Entry 6Z6B (X-ray diffraction, 3.96 A resolution); this record covers chains BBB and EEE of the 4 polymer chains in the assembly.

# Chain BBB
Molecule: 10-nt RNA strand
Sequence (10 nucleotides; row label = number of the first residue in the row; numbers below 1 keep their minus sign (A-1 is residue -1)):
    -1 AGUAGUGUGC

# Chain EEE
Name: RNA-directed RNA polymerase L
Source organism: Bunyavirus La Crosse
Notes: EC 2.7.7.48, 3.1.-.-
Reference sequence: A5HC98 (L_BUNLC); residues 1-2263 here = UniProt positions 1-2263
Sequence (2285 residues; row label = number of the first residue in the row; numbers below 1 keep their minus sign (Met-21 is residue -21)):
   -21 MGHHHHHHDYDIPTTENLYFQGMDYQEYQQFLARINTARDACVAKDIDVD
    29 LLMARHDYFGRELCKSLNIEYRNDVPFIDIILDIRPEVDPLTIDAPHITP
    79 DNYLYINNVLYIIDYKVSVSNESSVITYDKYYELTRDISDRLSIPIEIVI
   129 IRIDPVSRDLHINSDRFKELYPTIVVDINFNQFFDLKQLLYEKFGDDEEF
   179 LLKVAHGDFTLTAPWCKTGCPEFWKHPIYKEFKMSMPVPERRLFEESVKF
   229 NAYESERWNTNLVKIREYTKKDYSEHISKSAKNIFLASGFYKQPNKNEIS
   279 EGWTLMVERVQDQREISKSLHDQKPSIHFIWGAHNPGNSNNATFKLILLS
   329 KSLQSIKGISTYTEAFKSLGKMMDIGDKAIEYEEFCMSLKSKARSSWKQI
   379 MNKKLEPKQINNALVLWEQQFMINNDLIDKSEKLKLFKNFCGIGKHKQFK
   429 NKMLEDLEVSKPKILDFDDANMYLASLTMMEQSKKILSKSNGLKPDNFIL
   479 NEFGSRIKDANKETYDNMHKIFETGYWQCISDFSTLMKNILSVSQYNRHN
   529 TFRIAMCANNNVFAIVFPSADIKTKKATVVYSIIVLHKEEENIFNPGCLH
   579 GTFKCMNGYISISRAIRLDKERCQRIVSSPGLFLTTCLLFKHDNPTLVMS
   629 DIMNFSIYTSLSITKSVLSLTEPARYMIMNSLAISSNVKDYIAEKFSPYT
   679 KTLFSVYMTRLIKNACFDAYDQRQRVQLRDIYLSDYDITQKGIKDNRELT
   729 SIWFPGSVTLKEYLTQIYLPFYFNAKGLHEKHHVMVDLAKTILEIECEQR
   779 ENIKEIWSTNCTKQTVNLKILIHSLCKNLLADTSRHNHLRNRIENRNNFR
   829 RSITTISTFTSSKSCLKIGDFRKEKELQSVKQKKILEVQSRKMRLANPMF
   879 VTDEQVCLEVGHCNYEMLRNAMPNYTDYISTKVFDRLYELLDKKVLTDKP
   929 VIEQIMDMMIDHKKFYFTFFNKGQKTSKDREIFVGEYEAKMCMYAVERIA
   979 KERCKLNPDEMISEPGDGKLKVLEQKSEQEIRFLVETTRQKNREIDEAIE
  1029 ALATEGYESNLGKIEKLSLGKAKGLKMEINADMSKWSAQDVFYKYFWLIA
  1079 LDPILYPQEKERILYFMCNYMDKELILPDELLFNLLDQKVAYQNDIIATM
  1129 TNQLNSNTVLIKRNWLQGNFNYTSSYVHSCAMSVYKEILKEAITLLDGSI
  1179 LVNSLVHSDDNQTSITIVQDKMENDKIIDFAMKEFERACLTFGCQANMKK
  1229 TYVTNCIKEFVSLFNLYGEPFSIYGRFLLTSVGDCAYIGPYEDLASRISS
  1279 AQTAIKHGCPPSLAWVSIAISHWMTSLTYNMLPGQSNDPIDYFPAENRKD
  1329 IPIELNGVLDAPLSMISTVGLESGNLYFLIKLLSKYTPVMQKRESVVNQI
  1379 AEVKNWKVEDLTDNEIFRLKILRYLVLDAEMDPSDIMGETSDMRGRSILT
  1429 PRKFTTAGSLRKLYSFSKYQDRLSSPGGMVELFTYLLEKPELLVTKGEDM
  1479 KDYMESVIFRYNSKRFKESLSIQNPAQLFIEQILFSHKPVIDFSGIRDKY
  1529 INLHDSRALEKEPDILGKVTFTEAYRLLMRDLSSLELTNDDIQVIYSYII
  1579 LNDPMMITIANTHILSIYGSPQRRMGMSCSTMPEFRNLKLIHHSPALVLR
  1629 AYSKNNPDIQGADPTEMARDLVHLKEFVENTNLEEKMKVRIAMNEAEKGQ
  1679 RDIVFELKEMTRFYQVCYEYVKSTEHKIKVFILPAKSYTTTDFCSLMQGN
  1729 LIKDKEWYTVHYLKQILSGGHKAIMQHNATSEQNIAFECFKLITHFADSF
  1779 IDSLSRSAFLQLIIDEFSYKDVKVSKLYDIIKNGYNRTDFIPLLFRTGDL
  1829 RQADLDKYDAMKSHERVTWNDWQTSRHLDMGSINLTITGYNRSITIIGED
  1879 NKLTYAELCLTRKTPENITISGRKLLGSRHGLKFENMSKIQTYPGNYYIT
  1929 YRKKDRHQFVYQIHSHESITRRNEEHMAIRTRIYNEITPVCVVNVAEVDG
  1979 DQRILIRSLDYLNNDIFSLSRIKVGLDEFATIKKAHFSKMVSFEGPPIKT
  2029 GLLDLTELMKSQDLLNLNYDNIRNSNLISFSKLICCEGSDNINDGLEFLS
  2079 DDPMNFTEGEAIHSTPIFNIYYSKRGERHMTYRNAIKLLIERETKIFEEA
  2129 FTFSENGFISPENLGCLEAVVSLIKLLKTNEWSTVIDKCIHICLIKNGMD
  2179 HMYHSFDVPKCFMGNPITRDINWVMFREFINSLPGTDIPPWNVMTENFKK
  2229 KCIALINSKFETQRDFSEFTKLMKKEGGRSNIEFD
Disordered / not traced: -21 to -1, 425-437, 549-554, 879-891, 1032-1036, 1408-1422, 1531-1543, 1615-1621, 1637-1642, 1753-1755, 1841-1980, 2252-2263
Sequence notes: initiating methionine (-21); expression tag (-20 to 0)
Curated features (UniProtKB/Swiss-Prot):
  - binding site (Mn(2+)): His34, Asp52, Asp79, Asp92, Tyr93
  - binding site (Mg(2+)): Asp1188
  - binding site (Zn(2+)): Cys2064, His2169, Asp2178, His2182
  - mutagenesis: His34 (H34A: Complete loss of nuclease activity), Asp52 (D52A: Complete loss of nuclease activity), Asp79 (D79A: Complete loss of nuclease activity), Asp92 (D92A: Complete loss of nuclease activity), Lys94 (K94A: Complete loss of nuclease activity)
Metal / ion sites: Zn2+: Cys2064, His2169, Asp2178
What the authors report for this chain:
  - Zn2+ coordination: Cys2064, His2169, Asp2178, His2182

# Interface between chain BBB and chain EEE
Residue-residue contacts (51; chain BBB residue first):
  A-1(BBB) with Asn417(EEE), sugar contact; Phe418(EEE), sugar contact; Cys419(EEE), base contact; Gly420(EEE), base contact; Lys423(EEE), salt bridge to the phosphate; Arg592(EEE), sugar contact; Ala593(EEE), hydrogen bond to the sugar; Arg595(EEE), hydrogen bond to the base
  G0(BBB) with Lys302(EEE), salt bridge to the phosphate; Arg592(EEE), salt bridge to the phosphate; Ala593(EEE), sugar contact; Ile594(EEE), sugar contact; Arg595(EEE), hydrogen bond to the sugar
  U1(BBB) with Lys302(EEE), phosphate contact; His306(EEE), salt bridge to the phosphate; Arg595(EEE), sugar contact; Arg600(EEE), hydrogen bond to the phosphate; Thr642(EEE), phosphate contact
  A2(BBB) with Arg600(EEE), salt bridge to the phosphate; Thr642(EEE), phosphate contact; Lys643(EEE), hydrogen bond to the phosphate; Lys679(EEE), salt bridge to the phosphate; His761(EEE), hydrogen bond to the sugar
  G3(BBB) with Lys439(EEE), base contact; Lys441(EEE), base contact; Lys643(EEE), phosphate contact; Tyr677(EEE), hydrogen bond to the base; Lys679(EEE), base contact; His761(EEE), hydrogen bond to the sugar
  U4(BBB) with Asp290(EEE), base contact; Gln291(EEE), sugar contact; Arg292(EEE), salt bridge to the phosphate; Ser438(EEE), sugar contact; Lys439(EEE), hydrogen bond to the base; Pro440(EEE), phosphate contact
  G5(BBB) with Val764(EEE), sugar contact; Lys768(EEE), base contact; Leu1113(EEE), base contact; Tyr1120(EEE), stacking on the base; Asp1123(EEE), hydrogen bond to the base; Ile1125(EEE), base contact
  U6(BBB) with His760(EEE), salt bridge to the phosphate; His761(EEE), salt bridge to the phosphate; Lys1117(EEE), base contact; Val1118(EEE), hydrogen bond to the base; Tyr1120(EEE), hydrogen bond to the base
  G7(BBB) with His424(EEE), salt bridge to the phosphate; Glu758(EEE), base contact; His760(EEE), hydrogen bond to the sugar; Lys1117(EEE), salt bridge to the phosphate
  C8(BBB) with His424(EEE), base contact
Other interface residues (no listed pair), chain EEE (45 interface residues in all): Gln301, Pro303, Leu596, Ile641, Leu756, Asp765, Asn1112, Gln1116, Ala1119, Ile1124

# In short
The interface between chain BBB and chain EEE involves 10 residues on one side and 45 on the other, with 13
hydrogen bonds, 11 salt bridges and 1 aromatic stacking contact. Polar pairs include A-1(BBB)-Arg595(EEE),
G3(BBB)-Tyr677(EEE) and U4(BBB)-Lys439(EEE). From the paper: Zn2+ coordination by Cys2064(EEE), His2169(EEE)
and Asp2178(EEE) among others.
Chain BBB is a 10-nt RNA strand and chain EEE is RNA-directed RNA polymerase L (Bunyavirus La Crosse); the
structure, Structure of full-length La Crosse virus L protein (polymerase), was determined by X-ray
diffraction, deposited together with 6Z6G and 6Z8K.
